PDB entry 8WPL | electron microscopy, 3.04 A resolution | chains A and D of the 4 polymer chains in the assembly

# Chain A
Name: Short transient receptor potential channel 1
From: Homo sapiens
Reference sequence: P48995 (TRPC1_HUMAN); residues 1-793 here = UniProt positions 1-793
Chain sequence (797 residues; row label = number of the first residue in the row; numbers below 1 keep their minus sign (Gly-3 is residue -3)):
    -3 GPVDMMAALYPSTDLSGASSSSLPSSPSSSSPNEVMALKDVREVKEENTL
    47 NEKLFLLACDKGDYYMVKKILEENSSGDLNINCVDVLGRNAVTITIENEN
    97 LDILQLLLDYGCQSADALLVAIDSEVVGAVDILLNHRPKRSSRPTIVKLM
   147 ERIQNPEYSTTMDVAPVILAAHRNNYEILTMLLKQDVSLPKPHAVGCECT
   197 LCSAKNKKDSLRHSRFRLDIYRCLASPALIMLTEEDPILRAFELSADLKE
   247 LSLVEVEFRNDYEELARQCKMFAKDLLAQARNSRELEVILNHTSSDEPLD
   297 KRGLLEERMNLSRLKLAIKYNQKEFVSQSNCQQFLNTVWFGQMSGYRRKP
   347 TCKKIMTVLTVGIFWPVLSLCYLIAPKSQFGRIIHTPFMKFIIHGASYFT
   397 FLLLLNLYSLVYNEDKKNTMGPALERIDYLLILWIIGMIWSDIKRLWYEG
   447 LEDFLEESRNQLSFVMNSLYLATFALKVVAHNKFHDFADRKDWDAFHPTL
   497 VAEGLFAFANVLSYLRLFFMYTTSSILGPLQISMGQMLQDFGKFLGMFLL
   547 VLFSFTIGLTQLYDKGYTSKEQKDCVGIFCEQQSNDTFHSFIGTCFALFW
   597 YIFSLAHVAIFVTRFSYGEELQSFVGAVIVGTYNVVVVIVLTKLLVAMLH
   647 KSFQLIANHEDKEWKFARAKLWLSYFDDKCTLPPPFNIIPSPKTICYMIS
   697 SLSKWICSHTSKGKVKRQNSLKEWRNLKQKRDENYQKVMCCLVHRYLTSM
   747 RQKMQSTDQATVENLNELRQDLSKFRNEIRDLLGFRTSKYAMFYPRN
Unresolved in the structure: -3 to 29, 132-154, 292-304, 563-569, 684-720, 780-793
Differences from the reference sequence: expression tag (-3 to 0)
Disulfide bonds: Cys571-Cys576
Ion coordination: Zn2+: His189, Cys193, Cys195, Cys198
Residues lining bound ligands:
  - 3-sn-phosphatidic acid (LPP; 2-(hexadecanoyloxy)-1-[(phosphonooxy)methyl]ethyl hexadecanoate), molecule 1: Leu511, Phe514, Leu534, Phe540, Leu541, Phe544, Leu545, Leu548, Phe575, Cys591, Phe592, Phe595, Trp596, Ile598, Val633, Leu637, Thr638, Leu641
  - 3-sn-phosphatidic acid (LPP), molecule 2: Val547, Phe620, Ala623, Val624, Gly627, Thr628, Val631, Val632, Ile635, Val636, Leu637
Swiss-Prot annotation at these positions:
  - binding site (Zn(2+)): His189, Cys193, Cys195, Cys198
  - mutagenesis: Leu601 (L601G: Decreases permeability to calcium ions and increases permeability to cesium ions), His646 (H646N: Decreases permeability to calcium ions and increases permeability to cesium ions), Lys647 (K647N: Decreases permeability to calcium ions)

# Chain D
Name: Short transient receptor potential channel 4
From: Homo sapiens
Reference sequence: Q9UBN4 (TRPC4_HUMAN), isoform Q9UBN4-2; numbering as in UniProt (aligned over 1-893)
Chain sequence (915 residues; each row starts with the number of its first residue):
     1 MAQFYYKRNVNAPYRDRIPLRIVRAESELSPSEKAYLNAVEKGDYASVKK
    51 SLEEAEIYFKININCIDPLGRTALLIAIENENLELIELLLSFNVYVGDAL
   101 LHAIRKEVVGAVELLLNHKKPSGEKQVPPILLDKQFSEFTPDITPIILAA
   151 HTNNYEIIKLLVQKGVSVPRPHEVRCNCVECVSSSDVDSLRHSRSRLNIY
   201 KALASPSLIALSSEDPFLTAFQLSWELQELSKVENEFKSEYEELSRQCKQ
   251 FAKDLLDQTRSSRELEIILNYRDDNSLIEEQSGNDLARLKLAIKYRQKEF
   301 VAQPNCQQLLASRWYDEFPGWRRRHWAVKMVTCFIIGLLFPVFSVCYLIA
   351 PKSPLGLFIRKPFIKFICHTASYLTFLFLLLLASQHIDRSDLNRQGPPPT
   401 IVEWMILPWVLGFIWGEIKQMWDGGLQDYIHDWWNLMDFVMNSLYLATIS
   451 LKIVAFVKYSALNPRESWDMWHPTLVAEALFAIANIFSSLRLISLFTANS
   501 HLGPLQISLGRMLLDILKFLFIYCLVLLAFANGLNQLYFYYEETKGLTCK
   551 GIRCEKQNNAFSTLFETLQSLFWSIFGLINLYVTNVKAQHEFTEFVGATM
   601 FGTYNVISLVVLLNMLIAMMNNSYQLIADHADIEWKFARTKLWMSYFEEG
   651 GTLPTPFNVIPSPKSLWYLIKWIWTHLCKKKMRRKPESFGTIGRRAADNL
   701 RRHHQYQEVMRNLVKRYVAAMIRDAKTEEGLTEENFKELKQDISSFRFEV
   751 LGLLRGSKLSTIQSANASKESSNSADSDEKSDSEEEVARQQAAGPLERNI
   801 QLESRGLASRGDLSIPGLSEQCVLVDHRERNTDTLGLQVGKRVCPFKSEK
   851 VVVEDTVPIIPKEKHAKEEDSSIDYDLNLPDTVTHEDYVTTRLSRASTVP
   901 RARDPPVATLEVLFQ
Unresolved in the structure: 1-15, 119-134, 275-283, 387-390, 461-462, 660-694, 755-915
Differences from the reference sequence: expression tag (894-915)
Disulfide bonds: Cys549-Cys554
Ion coordination: Zn2+: His172, Cys176, Cys178, Cys181; Ca2+: Glu417, Gln420, Asn435
Residues lining bound ligands:
  - 3-sn-phosphatidic acid (LPP; 2-(hexadecanoyloxy)-1-[(phosphonooxy)methyl]ethyl hexadecanoate), molecule 1: Leu490, Leu513, Leu520, Tyr523, Cys524, Leu527, Arg553, Phe565, Leu568, Gln569, Phe572, Trp573, Ile575, Ser608, Leu612, Leu613
  - 3-sn-phosphatidic acid (LPP), molecule 2: Ala598, Thr599, Gly602, Thr603, Val606, Ile607, Val610, Val611
Swiss-Prot annotation at these positions:
  - binding site (Zn(2+)): His172, Cys176, Cys178, Cys181
  - binding site (Ca(2+)): Glu417, Gln420, Asn435, Asp438
  - natural variant: Glu138 (E138K: In a breast cancer sample)

# Interface between chain A and chain D
Contacting residue pairs (189; chain A residue first):
  Val163(A) - Leu20(D)  hydrophobic
  Thr176(A) - Ile22(D)
  Leu179(A) - Leu20(D)
  Leu179(A) - Ile22(D)  hydrophobic
  Lys180(A) - Ile22(D)
  Lys180(A) - Glu28(D)
  Val183(A) - Leu20(D)  hydrogen bond (backbone-backbone)
  Ser184(A) - Arg17(D)  hydrogen bond (backbone-side chain)
  Ser184(A) - Ile18(D)
  Leu185(A) - Arg17(D)
  Leu185(A) - Ile18(D)  hydrogen bond (backbone-backbone)
  Leu185(A) - Leu20(D)  hydrophobic
  Pro186(A) - Arg17(D)
  Lys187(A) - Asp16(D)  hydrogen bond (backbone-backbone)
  Lys187(A) - Arg17(D)
  Lys187(A) - Ile18(D)
  Leu220(A) - Ile18(D)  hydrophobic
  Leu225(A) - Leu20(D)  hydrophobic
  Met227(A) - Arg24(D)
  Leu228(A) - Arg21(D)
  Leu228(A) - Ile22(D)
  Leu228(A) - Val23(D)  hydrogen bond (backbone-backbone)
  Thr229(A) - Pro19(D)
  Thr229(A) - Leu20(D)
  Thr229(A) - Arg21(D)
  Glu230(A) - Val23(D)
  Glu231(A) - Arg24(D)  hydrogen bond (backbone-side chain)
  Arg277(A) - Gln135(D)
  Arg277(A) - Glu138(D)
  Arg277(A) - Phe139(D)  hydrogen bond (side chain-backbone)
  Arg277(A) - Thr140(D)
  Arg277(A) - Leu190(D)
  Asn278(A) - Asp188(D)
  Asn278(A) - Leu190(D)
  Ser279(A) - Asp188(D)  hydrogen bond (backbone-side chain)
  Ser279(A) - Leu190(D)
  Leu282(A) - Leu190(D)  hydrophobic
  Ser325(A) - Glu236(D)
  Ser325(A) - Phe237(D)
  Asn326(A) - Leu190(D)
  Asn326(A) - Phe237(D)
  Gln329(A) - Ser189(D)  hydrogen bond
  Gln329(A) - Leu190(D)
  Gln329(A) - Ser193(D)
  Gln329(A) - Glu236(D)
  Gln329(A) - Phe237(D)
  Asn332(A) - Asn235(D)
  Asn332(A) - Glu236(D)
  Thr333(A) - Ser189(D)
  Arg343(A) - Asn235(D)  hydrogen bond
  Arg343(A) - Glu236(D)  salt bridge
  Arg344(A) - Arg175(D)
  Arg344(A) - Cys176(D)  hydrogen bond (side chain-backbone)
  Arg344(A) - Asn177(D)
  Arg344(A) - Val182(D)
  Leu401(A) - Gln536(D)
  Asn402(A) - Asn532(D)
  Asn402(A) - Leu564(D)
  Tyr404(A) - Gln536(D)
  Tyr404(A) - Tyr540(D)
  Ser405(A) - Asn535(D)
  Ser405(A) - Gln536(D)
  Ser405(A) - Phe539(D)
  Tyr408(A) - Phe539(D)  hydrophobic
  Tyr408(A) - Tyr540(D)  hydrophobic
  Lys413(A) - Phe539(D)  hydrogen bond (side chain-backbone)
  Lys413(A) - Tyr540(D)
  Arg486(A) - Tyr540(D)
  Arg486(A) - Tyr541(D)
  Arg486(A) - His590(D)  hydrogen bond (backbone-side chain)
  Trp489(A) - His590(D)
  Asp490(A) - His590(D)
  Ala491(A) - Glu591(D)
  Ala491(A) - Phe592(D)
  Phe492(A) - Phe592(D)  hydrophobic
  Leu496(A) - Tyr541(D)
  Leu496(A) - His590(D)
  Leu496(A) - Phe592(D)
  Val497(A) - Phe592(D)  hydrophobic
  Glu499(A) - Tyr540(D)
  Gly500(A) - Leu537(D)
  Phe502(A) - Gln536(D)
  Ala503(A) - Gly533(D)
  Ala503(A) - Leu537(D)  hydrophobic
  Phe504(A) - Val596(D)  hydrophobic
  Phe504(A) - Met600(D)  hydrophobic
  Asn506(A) - Asn532(D)
  Asn506(A) - Gln536(D)  hydrogen bond
  Val507(A) - Gly533(D)
  Val507(A) - Met600(D)  hydrophobic
  Tyr510(A) - Ala529(D)  hydrophobic
  Tyr510(A) - Asn532(D)
  Leu511(A) - Ala529(D)  hydrophobic
  Leu513(A) - Leu525(D)  hydrophobic
  Phe514(A) - Ile522(D)  hydrophobic
  Phe514(A) - Leu525(D)  hydrophobic
  Phe514(A) - Val526(D)  hydrophobic
  Tyr517(A) - Phe521(D)
  Tyr517(A) - Ile522(D)  hydrophobic
  Tyr517(A) - Leu525(D)
  Ile522(A) - Lys518(D)
  Leu523(A) - Lys518(D)
  Leu523(A) - Phe521(D)  hydrophobic
  Leu526(A) - Met619(D)  hydrophobic
  Met530(A) - Phe519(D)  hydrophobic
  Met530(A) - Ile522(D)  hydrophobic
  Met530(A) - Met615(D)  hydrophobic
  Met533(A) - Met615(D)  hydrophobic
  Leu534(A) - Met615(D)  hydrophobic
  Phe537(A) - Val610(D)
  Phe537(A) - Val611(D)
  Phe537(A) - Met615(D)  hydrophobic
  Ile574(A) - Leu581(D)
  Phe575(A) - Leu581(D)  hydrophobic
  Phe575(A) - Asn585(D)  hydrogen bond (backbone-side chain)
  Phe575(A) - Ala598(D)  hydrophobic
  Cys576(A) - Tyr582(D)
  Glu577(A) - Lys556(D)  salt bridge
  Glu577(A) - Tyr582(D)
  Phe595(A) - Gly602(D)
  Phe595(A) - Val606(D)  hydrophobic
  Trp596(A) - Leu581(D)
  Trp596(A) - Phe601(D)  hydrophobic
  Trp596(A) - Gly602(D)
  Trp596(A) - Asn605(D)
  Phe599(A) - Asn605(D)
  Phe599(A) - Leu609(D)  hydrophobic
  Leu601(A) - Ser574(D)
  Leu601(A) - Ile575(D)
  Leu601(A) - Phe576(D)
  Leu601(A) - Gly577(D)
  Leu601(A) - Leu609(D)  hydrophobic
  His603(A) - Ile579(D)
  His603(A) - Leu581(D)
  His603(A) - Asn605(D)
  Thr638(A) - Asn614(D)
  Leu641(A) - Asn614(D)
  Val642(A) - Asn614(D)
  Val642(A) - Ile617(D)  hydrophobic
  Leu645(A) - Asn614(D)
  Leu645(A) - Met615(D)
  Leu645(A) - Ala618(D)
  His646(A) - Ala618(D)
  His646(A) - Asn621(D)
  Phe649(A) - Met619(D)  hydrophobic
  Phe649(A) - Asn622(D)
  Gln650(A) - Asn622(D)
  Ala653(A) - Asn622(D)
  Gln732(A) - Arg24(D)
  Met735(A) - Arg24(D)
  Cys736(A) - Arg24(D)
  Val739(A) - Arg24(D)
  His740(A) - Glu26(D)  salt bridge
  His740(A) - Phe136(D)
  Arg741(A) - Gln135(D)
  Thr744(A) - Leu69(D)
  Thr744(A) - Phe136(D)
  Thr744(A) - Glu138(D)
  Arg747(A) - Leu69(D)  hydrogen bond (side chain-backbone)
  Arg747(A) - Arg71(D)
  Arg747(A) - Glu138(D)  salt bridge
  Gln748(A) - Arg105(D)
  Gln751(A) - Arg71(D)  hydrogen bond
  Gln751(A) - Glu79(D)
  Gln751(A) - Glu734(D)  hydrogen bond (backbone-backbone)
  Ser752(A) - Thr732(D)
  Asp754(A) - Thr732(D)
  Asp754(A) - Glu733(D)  hydrogen bond (backbone-backbone)
  Gln755(A) - Gly730(D)
  Gln755(A) - Leu731(D)  hydrogen bond (side chain-backbone)
  Gln755(A) - Glu733(D)
  Ala756(A) - Leu731(D)  hydrogen bond (backbone-backbone)
  Ala756(A) - Thr732(D)
  Ala756(A) - Glu733(D)
  Asn760(A) - Glu733(D)
  Asn760(A) - Phe736(D)
  Glu763(A) - Lys740(D)
  Leu764(A) - Phe736(D)  hydrophobic
  Leu764(A) - Leu739(D)  hydrophobic
  Leu764(A) - Ile743(D)  hydrophobic
  Asp767(A) - Lys740(D)
  Leu768(A) - Ile743(D)  hydrophobic
  Lys770(A) - Arg747(D)  hydrogen bond (backbone-side chain)
  Phe771(A) - Phe746(D)  hydrophobic
  Phe771(A) - Arg747(D)
  Phe771(A) - Val750(D)  hydrophobic
  Glu774(A) - Arg747(D)  salt bridge
  Glu774(A) - Leu751(D)
  Leu778(A) - Leu754(D)  hydrophobic
Also at the interface, not in a pair above, chain A (111 interface residues in all): Tyr172, Pro188, Pro233, Ala276, Gln328, Lys487, Cys571, Gln579, Phe592, Ile598, Ile775, Leu779
Also at the interface, not in a pair above, chain D (105 interface residues in all): Pro68, Gly70, Ser137, Pro141, Arg191, Val233, Glu234, Phe530, Glu542, Thr584, Ala588, Gln589, Thr593, Phe595, Leu612

# In short
111 residues of chain A face 105 of chain D across their interface; the contacts include 22 hydrogen bonds and
5 salt bridges. Polar pairs include Arg343(A)-Glu236(D), Glu577(A)-Lys556(D) and His740(A)-Glu26(D). One
3-sn-phosphatidic acid molecule is bound between chain A and chain D.
Here chain A is Short transient receptor potential channel 1 and chain D is Short transient receptor potential
channel 4, both from Homo sapiens. Entry 8WPL (Cryo-EM structure of the human TRPC1/C4 heteromer) was
determined by electron microscopy, deposited together with 8WPM and 8WPN.
